Entry 2BMG (X-ray diffraction, 2.70 A resolution); this record covers chains A and B.

== Chain A ==
Name: Coagulation factor X
From: Homo sapiens
Notes: EC 3.4.21.6; fragment: light chain, residues 126-178
Reference sequence: P00742 (FA10_HUMAN); the author numbering skips numbers that UniProt does not, so the offset changes along the chain: -3 to -1 = UniProt 126-128; 1-50 = UniProt 129-178
Amino-acid sequence (53 residues; numbered -3 to 50; 1 number in that range is skipped by the numbering (no residue carries it; nothing is unmodelled there); the number before each row is that of its first residue; numbers below 1 keep their minus sign (Arg-3 is residue -3)):
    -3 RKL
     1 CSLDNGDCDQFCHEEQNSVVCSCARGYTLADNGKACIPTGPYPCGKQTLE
Disulfides: Cys1-Cys12, Cys8-Cys21, Cys23-Cys36

== Chain B ==
Name: Coagulation factor X
From: Homo sapiens
Notes: EC 3.4.21.6; fragment: heavy chain, residues 235-468
Reference sequence: P00742 (FA10_HUMAN); the construct lacks a stretch of the UniProt sequence and is renumbered around it, so the offset changes along the chain: 16-61 = UniProt 235-280; 62-124 = UniProt 282-344; 125-131 = UniProt 346-352; 132-145 = UniProt 355-368; 4 more segments
Amino-acid sequence (234 residues; row label = number of the first residue in the row; note: 2 numbers in that range are skipped by the numbering (no residue carries them; nothing is unmodelled there); a row labelled like 131A-131B holds insertion residues (131A, then the next letters in order)):
    16 IVGGQECKDGECPWQALLINEENEGFCGGTILSEFYILTAAHCLYQ
   61A A
    62 KRFKVRVGDRNTEQEEGGEAVHEVEVVIKHNRFTKETYDFDIAVLRLKTP
   112 ITFRMNVAPACLP
  124A E
   125 RDWAEST
131A-131B LM
   132 TQKTGIVSGFGRTH
   147 EKGRQSTRLKMLEVPYVDRNSCKLSSSFIITQNMFCAGY
185A-185B DT
   186 KQEDACQGDSGGPHVTRFKDTYFVTGIVSWGE
   219 GCARK
  223A G
   224 KYGIYTKVTAFLKWIDRSMKT
Disulfides: Cys22-Cys27, Cys42-Cys58, Cys168-Cys182, Cys191-Cys220
Bound ions: Ca2+: Asp70, Asn72, Gln75, Glu80
Small-molecule neighbours: I1H (3-[2-(2,4-dichlorophenyl)ethoxy]-4-methoxy-N-[(1-pyridin-4-ylpiperidin-4-yl)methyl]benzamide): Lys96, Glu97, Thr98, Tyr99, Arg143, Glu147, Phe174, Asp189, Ala190, Cys191, Gln192, Ser195, Val213, Ser214, Trp215, Gly216, Glu217, Gly219, Cys220, Arg222, Gly226, Ile227, Tyr228

== Chain A / chain B interface ==
Inter-chain disulfides: Cys44(A)-Cys122(B)
Residue-residue contacts (41):
  Asn5(A) - Trp127(B)  hydrogen bond
  Asn5(A) - Thr131(B)
  Asn5(A) - Phe203(B)
  Cys8(A) - Lys204(B)
  Asp9(A) - Phe203(B)
  Asp9(A) - Lys204(B)
  Gln10(A) - Trp127(B)  hydrogen bond (backbone-side chain)
  Phe11(A) - Leu123(B)
  Phe11(A) - Pro124(B)  hydrophobic
  Phe11(A) - Glu124A(B)
  Phe11(A) - Trp127(B)  hydrophobic
  Phe11(A) - Phe208(B)  hydrophobic
  Cys12(A) - Trp127(B)
  Ser22(A) - Glu124A(B)
  Tyr42(A) - Phe114(B)
  Tyr42(A) - Arg115(B)
  Tyr42(A) - Met116(B)
  Tyr42(A) - Pro120(B)
  Cys44(A) - Pro120(B)
  Cys44(A) - Ala121(B)
  Cys44(A) - Cys122(B)  disulfide
  Gly45(A) - Trp29(B)
  Gly45(A) - Pro120(B)  hydrogen bond (backbone-backbone)
  Gly45(A) - Ala121(B)
  Gly45(A) - Cys122(B)
  Gly45(A) - Asp205(B)
  Gly45(A) - Thr206(B)
  Gly45(A) - Tyr207(B)  hydrogen bond (backbone-backbone)
  Lys46(A) - Trp29(B)
  Lys46(A) - Lys204(B)
  Lys46(A) - Asp205(B)  hydrogen bond (side chain-backbone)
  Lys46(A) - Thr206(B)  hydrogen bond
  Gln47(A) - Gly25(B)
  Gln47(A) - Glu26(B)  hydrogen bond (side chain-backbone)
  Gln47(A) - Tyr207(B)
  Thr48(A) - Gly25(B)  hydrogen bond (backbone-backbone)
  Thr48(A) - Arg115(B)
  Thr48(A) - Met116(B)
  Thr48(A) - Asn117(B)  hydrogen bond (side chain-backbone)
  Leu49(A) - Met116(B)  hydrophobic
  Glu50(A) - Met116(B)
Interface residues without a listed pair, chain A (19 interface residues in all): Asp4, Ala24, Tyr27, Pro43
Interface residues without a listed pair, chain B (24 interface residues in all): Asp24, Pro28, Ala119

== Overview ==
The interface between chain A and chain B involves 19 residues on one side and 24 on the other; the contacts
include 1 disulfide bond and 9 hydrogen bonds. Among the polar pairs are Asn5(A)-Trp127(B), Gln10(A)-Trp127(B)
and Lys46(A)-Asp205(B). Chain B binds compound I1H.
Here chain A is Coagulation factor X and chain B is Coagulation factor X, both from Homo sapiens. Entry 2BMG
(Crystal structure of factor Xa in complex with 50) was determined by X-ray diffraction.
